PDB entry 9D94 | electron microscopy, 3.00 A resolution | chains Ha and Ia of the 48 polymer chains in the assembly

== Chain Ha ==
Molecule: Head-to-tail stopper
From: Mycobacterium phage Bxb1
UniProtKB: Q9B0A5 (Q9B0A5_BPMB1); numbering as in UniProt (aligned over 1-126)
Chain sequence (126 residues; numbered 1 to 126; the number before each row is that of its first residue):
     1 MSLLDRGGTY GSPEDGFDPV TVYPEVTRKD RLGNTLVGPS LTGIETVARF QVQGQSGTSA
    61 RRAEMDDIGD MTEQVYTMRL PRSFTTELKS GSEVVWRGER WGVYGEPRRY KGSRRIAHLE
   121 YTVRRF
Unresolved in the structure: 1

== Chain Ia ==
Molecule: Tail terminator
From: Mycobacterium phage Bxb1
UniProtKB: A0A345MFM5 (A0A345MFM5_9CAUD); numbering as in UniProt (aligned over 1-148)
Chain sequence (148 residues; row label = number of the first residue in the row):
     1 MAGKLPIVGE VVLPILRGHE DLSNPISTVP SLAGVHVGTW VEDIDSRTFP LITVRRVGGT
    61 RSPEHPTLFT QPVVEMTAYS AADLPTTEQM YEDALEVLYR AARLQTKTPA GYLHSVTETL
   121 GASHGPSPFD RTWRVFGLIR LGIRPPKN
Unresolved in the structure: 1

== Interface between chain Ha and chain Ia ==
Pairs across the interface - 18 pairs, chain Ha then chain Ia:
  K29(Ha) with S23(Ia), hydrogen bond (side chain-backbone)
  R31(Ha) with E10(Ia), salt bridge; L22(Ia)
  L32(Ha) with E10(Ia); L13(Ia), hydrophobic; R17(Ia), hydrogen bond (backbone-side chain); L22(Ia); T39(Ia)
  G33(Ha) with L22(Ia), hydrogen bond (backbone-backbone); S23(Ia); P25(Ia)
  N34(Ha) with G38(Ia); T39(Ia), hydrogen bond (side chain-backbone); W40(Ia), hydrogen bond (side chain-backbone); E42(Ia)
  T35(Ha) with E42(Ia), hydrogen bond; S46(Ia)
  L36(Ha) with W40(Ia)
Interface residues without a listed pair, chain Ha (9 interface residues in all): V37, S90
Interface residues without a listed pair, chain Ia (15 interface residues in all): I7, G9, H36, D43

== Summary ==
Chain Ha and chain Ia form an interface of 9 and 15 residues respectively; the contacts include 6 hydrogen
bonds and 1 salt bridge. Among the polar pairs are R31(Ha)-E10(Ia), K29(Ha)-S23(Ia) and L32(Ha)-R17(Ia).
Chain Ha is Head-to-tail stopper and chain Ia is Tail terminator, both from Mycobacterium phage Bxb1; the
structure, Mycobacteriophage Bxb1 portal and connector assembly - Composite map and model, was determined by
electron microscopy (same publication as 9D9W, 9D93, 9D9L and 9D9X).
